7PKQ - chains 4 and u of the 44 polymer chains in the assembly; structure by electron microscopy, 4.20 A resolution (low resolution: residue-level contacts below are approximate; hydrogen-bond / salt-bridge calls are withheld).

[Chain 4]
Molecule: S4 rRNA
From: Chlamydomonas reinhardtii
Sequence (415 nucleotides; numbered 5 to 444; 25 numbers in that range are skipped by the numbering (no residue carries them; nothing is unmodelled there); the number before each row is that of its first residue):
     5 AGCUCUUGCAUUGCUGAAUUUUUU
    34 UUUUUUUUUUUUUUU
    51 UAAAAAAAAAAAAAA
    72 UUUUUUUUUUUCAAGUCAUCAUGGGGCUUAUAGAGUGGGCUACAGGCGUA
   122 UUACAUUGGACACCCACAAGUUG
   149 CCAAAACUGUCCGAAUAUACGGAUUGGAGU
   181 AAAAAAAAAAAA
   194 UUUUUU
   202 AAAAUU
   211 UUUUUUUUUUUUUGCUGAAACUAGCCUCCAUGAAGAAGGAAUCGCGAGUA
   261 AUCGUAGAUCAUUAGCGCUACGGUGAAGGUAACCUCUAUUGUGCACACAU
   311 UGCCCGUCACCUCCGAUAAUAGUAUUGUACAGGAAGAACUAUGGCUACAC
   361 UUAGUCGCGGCCUGGAACGUAUGCGUGAUAUUAGAGUUGGAGUAAGUCGU
   411 AACAGGUUGGGGUAGGGGAACCUGCUCCAGAGUC

[Chain u]
Name: Plastid-specific ribosomal protein 4
From: Chlamydomonas reinhardtii
UniProtKB: A8J1A6 (A8J1A6_CHLRE); residues 1-136 here = UniProt positions 1-136
Chain sequence (136 residues; each row starts with the number of its first residue):
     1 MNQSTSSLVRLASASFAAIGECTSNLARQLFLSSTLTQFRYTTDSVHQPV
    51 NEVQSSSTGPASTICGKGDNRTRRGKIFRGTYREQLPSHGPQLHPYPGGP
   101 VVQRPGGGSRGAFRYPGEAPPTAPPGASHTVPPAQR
Unresolved in the structure: 1-65, 90-136

[Chain 4 / chain u interface]
Pairs across the interface - 35 pairs, chain 4 then chain u:
  U123(4) - Gly66(u)
  A124(4) - Lys67(u)
  G130(4) - Arg74(u)
  A131(4) - Thr72(u)
  A131(4) - Arg74(u)
  C132(4) - Thr72(u)
  C132(4) - Arg73(u)
  A133(4) - Arg73(u)
  C136(4) - Tyr82(u)
  A152(4) - Arg73(u)
  A152(4) - Ile77(u)
  A152(4) - Tyr82(u)
  A153(4) - Arg73(u)
  A153(4) - Arg74(u)
  A154(4) - Arg74(u)
  G170(4) - Gly66(u)
  G170(4) - Lys67(u)
  G170(4) - Gly68(u)
  A171(4) - Asp69(u)
  G227(4) - His89(u)
  C236(4) - Arg79(u)
  U237(4) - Lys76(u)
  U237(4) - Thr81(u)
  C238(4) - Asn70(u)
  C239(4) - Arg71(u)
  G242(4) - Arg71(u)
  C263(4) - Lys67(u)
  G264(4) - Lys67(u)
  G264(4) - Ile77(u)
  U265(4) - Ile77(u)
  U265(4) - Arg83(u)
  A266(4) - Arg83(u)
  G275(4) - Asp69(u)
  G275(4) - Phe78(u)
  G275(4) - Arg79(u)
Also at the interface, not in a pair above, chain 4 (27 interface residues in all): U226, U241, A271, C276

[Summary]
The interface between chain 4 and chain u involves 27 residues on one side and 17 on the other.
Chain 4 is S4 rRNA and chain u is Plastid-specific ribosomal protein 4, both from Chlamydomonas reinhardtii;
the structure, Small subunit of the Chlamydomonas reinhardtii mitoribosome, was determined by electron
microscopy.
